2VEV - chain A; structure by X-ray diffraction, 1.80 A resolution.

[Chain A]
Protein: Tyrosine-protein phosphatase non-receptor type 1
Organism: Homo sapiens
Notes: EC 3.1.3.48
UniProt: P18031 (PTN1_HUMAN); numbering as in UniProt (aligned over 1-321)
Sequence (321 residues; numbered 1 to 321; the number before each row is that of its first residue):
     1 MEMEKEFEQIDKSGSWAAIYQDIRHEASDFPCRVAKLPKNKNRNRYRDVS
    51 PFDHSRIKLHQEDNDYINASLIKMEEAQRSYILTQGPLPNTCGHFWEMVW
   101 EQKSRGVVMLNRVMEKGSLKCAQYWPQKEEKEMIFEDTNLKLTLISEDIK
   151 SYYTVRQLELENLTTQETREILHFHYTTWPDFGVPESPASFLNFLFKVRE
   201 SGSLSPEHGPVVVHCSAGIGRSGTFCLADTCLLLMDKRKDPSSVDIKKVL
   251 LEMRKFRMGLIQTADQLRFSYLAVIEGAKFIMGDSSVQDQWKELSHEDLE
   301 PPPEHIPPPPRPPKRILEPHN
Disordered / not traced: 1, 301-321
Swiss-Prot annotation at these positions:
  - active site: Cys215 (Phosphocysteine intermediate)
  - binding site (substrate): Asp181, Cys215 to Arg221, Gln262
  - modified residue: Met1 (N-acetylmethionine), Tyr20 (Phosphotyrosine), Ser50 (Phosphoserine), Tyr66 (Phosphotyrosine), Cys215 (Cysteine persulfide), Ser242 (Phosphoserine), Ser243 (Phosphoserine)
  - cross-link: Cys215 to Ser216 (N,N-(cysteine-1,S-diyl)serine (Cys-Ser))
  - mutagenesis: Ser50 (S50A/D: No phosphorylation), Asp181 (D181A: Substrate-trapping mutant), Cys215 (C215S: Catalytically inactive mutant; abolishes sulfhydration)

[Overview]
From UniProt: active-site residue Cys215, 9 substrate-binding residues and 3 mutagenesis sites.
Chain A is Tyrosine-protein phosphatase non-receptor type 1 (Homo sapiens); the structure, Crystal structure
of protein tyrosine phosphatase 1B in complex with an isothiazolidinone-containing inhibitor, was determined
by X-ray diffraction (same publication as 2VEU, 2VEW, 2VEX and 2VEY).
